8U31 - chains A and B of the 3 polymer chains in the assembly; structure by X-ray diffraction, 2.73 A resolution.

# Chain A
Molecule: Programmed cell death protein 1
Source organism: Homo sapiens
UniProtKB: Q15116 (PDCD1_HUMAN); residues 25-146 here = UniProt positions 25-146
Amino-acid sequence (140 residues; each row starts with the number of its first residue):
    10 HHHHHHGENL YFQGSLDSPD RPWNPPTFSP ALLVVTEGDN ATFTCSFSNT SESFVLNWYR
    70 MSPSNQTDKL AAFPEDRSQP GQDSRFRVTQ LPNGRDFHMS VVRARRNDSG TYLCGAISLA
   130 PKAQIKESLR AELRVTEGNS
Not modelled in the structure: 10-29, 85-92, 144-149
Cystine bridges: C54-C123
Construct notes: expression tag (10-24, 147-149); conflict S93 (Cys in Q15116)
Curated features (UniProtKB/Swiss-Prot):
  - region: L25 to P34 (Nivolumab binding), M70 to D77 (Interaction with CD274/PDCD1L1), N74 to Q99 (Pembrolizumab binding)
  - glycosylation (N-linked (GlcNAc...) asparagine): N49, N58, N74, N116
  - mutagenesis: N49 (N49A: Decreased N-glycosylation without affecting binding to binding to nivolumab drug), N58 (N58A: Decreased N-glycosylation without affecting binding to binding to nivolumab drug), N74 (N74A: Decreased N-glycosylation without affecting binding to binding to nivolumab drug), N116 (N116A: Decreased N-glycosylation without affecting binding to binding to nivolumab drug)

# Chain B
Molecule: Fab light chain
Source organism: Homo sapiens
Notes: antibody fragment or engineered binder
Amino-acid sequence (218 residues; numbered 1 to 218; the number before each row is that of its first residue):
     1 AAQLTQSPSS LSASVGDRVT ITCQSSQSVY NNNDLAWYQQ KPGKPPKLLI YTPSSLTSGV
    61 PSRFSGSGSG TDFTLTISSL QPEDFATYYC LGGYDDDSDN AFGGGTKVEI KRTVAAPSVF
   121 IFPPSDEQLK SGTASVVCLL NNFYPREAKV QWKVDNALQS GNSQESVTEQ DSKDSTYSLS
   181 STLTLSKADY EKHKVYACEV THQGLSSPVT KSFNRGEC
Not modelled in the structure: 217-218
Cystine bridges: C23-C90, C138-C198

# How chain A and chain B interact
Contacting residue pairs (13):
  W32(A) - Y30(B)  hydrophobic
  W32(A) - N31(B)
  W32(A) - N33(B)  hydrogen bond
  W32(A) - P53(B)  hydrophobic
  P130(A) - D95(B)
  K131(A) - Y30(B)
  K131(A) - D34(B)  salt bridge
  K131(A) - G93(B)
  K131(A) - Y94(B)  hydrogen bond (side chain-backbone)
  K131(A) - D95(B)
  K131(A) - D97(B)  salt bridge
  A132(A) - D97(B)  hydrogen bond (backbone-side chain)
  Q133(A) - Y30(B)  hydrogen bond
Also at the interface, not in a pair above, chain B (10 interface residues in all): N100

# Overview
The interface between chain A and chain B involves 5 residues on one side and 10 on the other, with 4 hydrogen
bonds and 2 salt bridges. Polar pairs include K131(A)-D34(B), K131(A)-D97(B) and W32(A)-N33(B). UniProt lists
4 mutagenesis sites on chain A.
Chain A is Programmed cell death protein 1 and chain B is Fab light chain, both from Homo sapiens; the
structure, Crystal structure of PD-1 in complex with a Fab, was determined by X-ray diffraction together with
8U32 from the same study.
